Entry 6N4C (electron microscopy, 17.00 A resolution (very low resolution: no residue pairs are listed; an interface is given only as per-side residue counts)); this record covers chains C and a of the 8 polymer chains in the assembly.

== Chain C ==
Name: DNA-directed RNA polymerase subunit beta
Organism: Escherichia coli K-12
Notes: EC 2.7.7.6
UniProtKB: A0A0A0GWV9 (A0A0A0GWV9_ECOLX); residues 2-1342 here correspond to UniProt positions 13-1353 (UniProt number = residue number + 11)
Chain sequence (1341 residues; each row starts with the number of its first residue):
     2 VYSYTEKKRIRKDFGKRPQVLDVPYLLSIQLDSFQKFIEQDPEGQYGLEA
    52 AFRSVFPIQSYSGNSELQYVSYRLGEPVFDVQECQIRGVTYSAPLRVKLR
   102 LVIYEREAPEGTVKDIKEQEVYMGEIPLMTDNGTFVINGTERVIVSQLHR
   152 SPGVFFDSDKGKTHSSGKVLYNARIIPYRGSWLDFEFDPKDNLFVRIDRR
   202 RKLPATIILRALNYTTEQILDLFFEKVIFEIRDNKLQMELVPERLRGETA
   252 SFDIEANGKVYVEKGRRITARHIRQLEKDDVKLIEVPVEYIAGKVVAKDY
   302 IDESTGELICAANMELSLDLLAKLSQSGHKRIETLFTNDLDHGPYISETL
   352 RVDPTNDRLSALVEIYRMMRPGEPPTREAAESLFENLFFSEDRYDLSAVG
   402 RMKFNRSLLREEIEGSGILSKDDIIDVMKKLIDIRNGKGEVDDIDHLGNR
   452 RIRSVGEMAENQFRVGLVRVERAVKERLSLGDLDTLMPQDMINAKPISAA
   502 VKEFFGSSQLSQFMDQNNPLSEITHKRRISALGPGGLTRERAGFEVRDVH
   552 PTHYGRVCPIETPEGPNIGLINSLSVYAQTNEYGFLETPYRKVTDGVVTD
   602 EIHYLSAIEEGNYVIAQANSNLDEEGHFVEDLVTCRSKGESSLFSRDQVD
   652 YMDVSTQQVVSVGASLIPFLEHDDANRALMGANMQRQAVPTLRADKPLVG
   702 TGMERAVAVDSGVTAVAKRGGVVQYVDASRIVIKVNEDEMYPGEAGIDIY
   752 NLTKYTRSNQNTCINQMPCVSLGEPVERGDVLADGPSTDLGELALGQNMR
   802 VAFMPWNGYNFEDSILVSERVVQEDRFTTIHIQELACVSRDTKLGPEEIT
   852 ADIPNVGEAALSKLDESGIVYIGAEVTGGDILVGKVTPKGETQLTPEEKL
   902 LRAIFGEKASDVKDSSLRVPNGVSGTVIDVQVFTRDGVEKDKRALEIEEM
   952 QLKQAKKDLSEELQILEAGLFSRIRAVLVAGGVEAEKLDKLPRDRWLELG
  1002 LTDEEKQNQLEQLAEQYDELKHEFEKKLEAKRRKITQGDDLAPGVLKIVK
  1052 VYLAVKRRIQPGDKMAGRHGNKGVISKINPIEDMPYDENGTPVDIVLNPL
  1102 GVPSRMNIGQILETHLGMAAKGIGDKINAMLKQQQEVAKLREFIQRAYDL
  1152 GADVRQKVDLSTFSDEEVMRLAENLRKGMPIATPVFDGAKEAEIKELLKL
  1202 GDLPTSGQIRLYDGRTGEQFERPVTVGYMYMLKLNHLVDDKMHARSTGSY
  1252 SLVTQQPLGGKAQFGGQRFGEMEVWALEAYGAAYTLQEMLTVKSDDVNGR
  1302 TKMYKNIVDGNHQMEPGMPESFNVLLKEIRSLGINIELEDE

== Chain a ==
Molecule: 94-nt DNA strand
Sequence (94 nucleotides; row label = number of the first residue in the row; the depositors numbered this strand downwards along its sequence, so these rows (ascending numbers) run in the REVERSE of the deposited 5'-to-3' order):
    1A T
    2A G
    3A T
    4A T
    5A G
    6A G
    7A A
    8A G
    9A G
   10A A
   11A A
   12A T
   13A C
   14A A
   15A T
   16A G
   17A T
   18A A
   19A C
   20A G
   21A T
   22A T
   23A G
   24A G
   25A T
   26A A
   27A A
   28A T
   29A A
   30A G
   31A T
   32A G
   33A G
   34A C
   35A G
   36A G
   37A T
   38A C
   39A T
   40A C
   41A C
   42A A
   43A T
   44A T
   45A T
   46A T
   47A A
   48A T
   49A C
   50A A
   51A G
   52A T
   53A T
   54A G
   55A T
   56A G
   57A C
   58A G
   59A T
   60A G
   61A C
   62A C
   63A A
   64A C
   65A A
   66A A
   67A T
   68A C
   69A T
   70A A
   71A T
   72A A
   73A A
   74A A
   75A T
   76A A
   77A G
   78A G
   79A G
   80A A
   81A A
   82A C
   83A G
   84A C
   85A C
   86A A
   87A C
   88A T
   89A A
   90A T
   91A C
   92A T
   93A A
   94A A

== Interface between chain C and chain a ==
At this resolution (17 A) residue pairs are not listed: 17 residues of chain C and 12 of chain a lie at the interface.

== In short ==
17 residues of chain C and 12 residues of chain a are in contact.
Here chain C is DNA-directed RNA polymerase subunit beta (Escherichia coli K-12) and chain a is a 94-nt DNA
strand. Entry 6N4C (EM structure of the DNA wrapping in bacterial open transcription initiation complex) was
determined by electron microscopy.
